PDB entry 6OY6 | X-ray diffraction, 3.10 A resolution | chains F and H of the 9 polymer chains in the assembly

Chain F:
Molecule: RNA polymerase sigma factor SigA
Organism: Thermus thermophilus
UniProtKB: Q72L95 (SIGA_THET2); residue numbers follow UniProt; this construct covers 1-423
Sequence (423 residues; row label = number of the first residue in the row):
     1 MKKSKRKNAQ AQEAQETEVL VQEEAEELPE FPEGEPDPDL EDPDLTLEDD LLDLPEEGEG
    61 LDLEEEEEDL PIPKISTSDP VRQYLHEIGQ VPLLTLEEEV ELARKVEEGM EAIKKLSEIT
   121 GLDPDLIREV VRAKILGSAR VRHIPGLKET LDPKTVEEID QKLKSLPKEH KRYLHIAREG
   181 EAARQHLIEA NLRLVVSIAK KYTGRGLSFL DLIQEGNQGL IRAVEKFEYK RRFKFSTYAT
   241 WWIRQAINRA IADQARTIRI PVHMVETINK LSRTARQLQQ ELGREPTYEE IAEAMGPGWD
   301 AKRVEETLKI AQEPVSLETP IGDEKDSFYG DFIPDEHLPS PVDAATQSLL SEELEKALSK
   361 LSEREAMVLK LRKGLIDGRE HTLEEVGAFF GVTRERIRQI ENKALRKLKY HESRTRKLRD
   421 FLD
Not modelled in the structure: 1-77
Sequence notes: conflict Thr46 (Ala in Q72L95)
Swiss-Prot annotation at these positions:
  - DNA-binding region: Leu383 to Asn402 (H-T-H motif)
  - region: Ser78 to Ile113 (Sigma-70 factor domain-1)
  - motif: Asp211 to Gln214 (Interaction with polymerase core subunit RpoC)

Chain H:
Molecule: 27-nt DNA strand
Sequence (27 nucleotides; row label = number of the first residue in the row; note: 3 numbers in that range are skipped by the numbering (no residue carries them; nothing is unmodelled there); a row labelled like 11A-11E holds insertion residues (11A, then the next letters in order)):
     1 TATAATGGGA G
11A-11E CTGGA
    15 TCTGATGCAG G
Not modelled in the structure: 11A-11E

Interface between chain F and chain H:
Residue-residue contacts (43; chain F residue first):
  Asp79(F) - DG8(H)  hydrogen bond to the base
  Val81(F) - DG8(H)  base contact
  Arg82(F) - DG8(H)  hydrogen bond to the base
  Leu85(F) - DG7(H)  base contact
  Leu85(F) - DG8(H)  base contact
  His86(F) - DG7(H)  base contact
  Ile88(F) - DG7(H)  sugar contact
  Gly89(F) - DG7(H)  base contact
  Leu93(F) - DT6(H)  base contact
  Glu99(F) - DT6(H)  base contact
  Ala190(F) - DT6(H)  base contact
  Asn191(F) - DT6(H)  hydrogen bond to the base
  Arg193(F) - DT6(H)  phosphate contact
  Arg193(F) - DG7(H)  hydrogen bond to the base
  Leu194(F) - DA5(H)  sugar contact
  Leu194(F) - DT6(H)  hydrogen bond to the base
  Val196(F) - DG8(H)  sugar contact
  Ser197(F) - DT6(H)  sugar contact
  Ser197(F) - DG7(H)  hydrogen bond to the phosphate
  Lys200(F) - DG8(H)  salt bridge to the phosphate
  Lys200(F) - DG9(H)  salt bridge to the phosphate
  Phe209(F) - DG8(H)  sugar contact
  Lys226(F) - DT1(H)  base contact
  Lys226(F) - DA2(H)  hydrogen bond to the base
  Phe227(F) - DA2(H)  base contact
  Glu228(F) - DA2(H)  hydrogen bond to the base
  Arg231(F) - DA2(H)  hydrogen bond to the base
  Phe233(F) - DA2(H)  base contact
  Phe233(F) - DT3(H)  sugar contact
  Phe233(F) - DA4(H)  phosphate contact
  Lys234(F) - DA4(H)  hydrogen bond to the phosphate
  Lys234(F) - DA5(H)  salt bridge to the phosphate
  Ser236(F) - DA4(H)  sugar contact
  Ser236(F) - DA5(H)  hydrogen bond to the phosphate
  Thr237(F) - DA2(H)  phosphate contact
  Thr237(F) - DT3(H)  sugar contact
  Thr237(F) - DA4(H)  hydrogen bond to the phosphate
  Thr237(F) - DA5(H)  base contact
  Tyr238(F) - DT1(H)  base contact
  Tyr238(F) - DA2(H)  stacking on the base
  Thr240(F) - DA5(H)  hydrogen bond to the base
  Trp241(F) - DT1(H)  sugar contact
  Arg244(F) - DA5(H)  base contact
Interface residues without a listed pair, chain F (32 interface residues in all): Leu192, Arg232, Trp242

In short:
Chain F and chain H form an interface of 32 and 9 residues respectively; the contacts include 13 hydrogen
bonds, 3 salt bridges and 1 aromatic stacking contact. Polar contacts include Asp79(F)-DG8(H), Arg82(F)-DG8(H)
and Asn191(F)-DT6(H).
Here chain F is RNA polymerase sigma factor SigA (Thermus thermophilus) and chain H is a 27-nt DNA strand.
Entry 6OY6 (X-ray crystal structure of a bacterial reiterative transcription complex of pyrG promoter at 5
min) was determined by X-ray diffraction together with 6OVR, 6OVY, 6OW3, 6OY5, 6OY7, 6P70 and 6P71 from the
same study.
